Entry 1UGQ (X-ray diffraction, 2.00 A resolution); this record covers chains A and B.

== Chain A ==
Name: Nitrile Hydratase alpha subunit
Organism: Pseudonocardia thermophila
Notes: EC 4.2.1.84
UniProt: Q7SID2 (NHAA_PSETH); residues 2-204 here correspond to UniProt positions 1-203 (UniProt number = residue number - 1)
Sequence (203 residues; each row starts with the number of its first residue):
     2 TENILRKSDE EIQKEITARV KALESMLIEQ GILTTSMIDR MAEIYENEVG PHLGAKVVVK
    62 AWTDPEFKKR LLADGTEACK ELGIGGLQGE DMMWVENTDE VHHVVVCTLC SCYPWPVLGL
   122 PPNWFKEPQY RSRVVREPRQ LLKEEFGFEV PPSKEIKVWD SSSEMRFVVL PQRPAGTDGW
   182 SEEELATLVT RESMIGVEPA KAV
Disulfides: C108-C113

== Chain B ==
Name: Nitrile Hydratase beta subunit
Organism: Pseudonocardia thermophila
Notes: EC 4.2.1.84
UniProt: Q7SID3 (NHAB_PSETH); numbering as in UniProt (aligned over 1-228)
Sequence (228 residues; each row starts with the number of its first residue):
     1 MNGVYDVGGT DGLGPINRPA DEPVFRAEWE KVAFAMFPAT FRAGFMGLDE FRFGIEQMNP
    61 AEYLESPYYW HWIRTYIHHG VRTGKIDLEE LERRTQYYRE NPDAPLPEHE QKPELIEFVN
   121 QAVYGGLPAS REVDRPPKFK EGDVVRFSTA SPKGHARRAR YVRGKTGTVV KHHGAYIYPD
   181 TAGNGLGECP EHLYTVRFTA QELWGPEGDP NSSVYYDCWE PYIELVDT

== Chain A / chain B interface ==
Pairs across the interface - 188 pairs, chain A then chain B:
  T2(A) - E65(B)
  N4(A) - E65(B)  hydrogen bond
  R7(A) - E65(B)  salt bridge
  Q14(A) - W29(B)  hydrogen bond
  Q14(A) - P67(B)
  E16(A) - R99(B)  salt bridge
  I17(A) - W29(B)  hydrophobic
  I17(A) - P67(B)
  I17(A) - W70(B)  hydrophobic
  T18(A) - W29(B)
  A19(A) - T95(B)
  A19(A) - Y98(B)
  A19(A) - R99(B)
  R20(A) - W70(B)
  R20(A) - T95(B)
  V21(A) - W29(B)  hydrophobic
  V21(A) - V32(B)  hydrophobic
  V21(A) - I73(B)  hydrophobic
  K22(A) - Y98(B)
  K22(A) - P102(B)  hydrogen bond (side chain-backbone)
  K22(A) - D103(B)
  K22(A) - A104(B)  hydrogen bond (side chain-backbone)
  K22(A) - L106(B)
  A23(A) - L91(B)
  A23(A) - R94(B)
  A23(A) - T95(B)
  A23(A) - Y98(B)  hydrophobic
  L24(A) - M36(B)  hydrophobic
  L24(A) - I73(B)  hydrophobic
  L24(A) - Y76(B)  hydrophobic
  L24(A) - I86(B)  hydrophobic
  L24(A) - L91(B)
  E25(A) - V32(B)
  E25(A) - M36(B)
  E25(A) - L106(B)
  S26(A) - R94(B)  hydrogen bond
  S26(A) - Y98(B)
  S26(A) - P107(B)
  M27(A) - D87(B)
  M27(A) - E90(B)
  M27(A) - L91(B)  hydrophobic
  M27(A) - R94(B)
  L28(A) - M36(B)  hydrophobic
  L28(A) - F45(B)  hydrophobic
  L28(A) - I86(B)  hydrophobic
  I29(A) - P107(B)
  I29(A) - H109(B)
  E30(A) - R94(B)  salt bridge
  E30(A) - P107(B)
  Q31(A) - F45(B)
  Q31(A) - K85(B)  hydrogen bond (side chain-backbone)
  Q31(A) - I86(B)
  G32(A) - K112(B)  hydrogen bond (backbone-side chain)
  I33(A) - A39(B)
  I33(A) - A43(B)  hydrophobic
  I33(A) - F45(B)  hydrophobic
  I33(A) - L115(B)
  L34(A) - M36(B)  hydrophobic
  L34(A) - A39(B)  hydrophobic
  T35(A) - H109(B)
  T35(A) - E110(B)
  T35(A) - Q111(B)
  T35(A) - L115(B)
  T36(A) - H109(B)  hydrogen bond (backbone-side chain)
  T36(A) - Q111(B)  hydrogen bond
  S37(A) - Q111(B)  hydrogen bond
  S37(A) - I116(B)
  M38(A) - A39(B)  hydrophobic
  M38(A) - L115(B)
  M38(A) - I116(B)
  M38(A) - V119(B)  hydrophobic
  I39(A) - A35(B)  hydrophobic
  R41(A) - V119(B)
  R41(A) - N120(B)  hydrogen bond
  M42(A) - F34(B)  hydrophobic
  M42(A) - P38(B)  hydrophobic
  M42(A) - V119(B)  hydrophobic
  M42(A) - V123(B)  hydrophobic
  A43(A) - F25(B)  hydrophobic
  I45(A) - V119(B)  hydrophobic
  I45(A) - V123(B)  hydrophobic
  I45(A) - Y124(B)
  Y46(A) - V24(B)
  Y46(A) - F34(B)  hydrophobic
  Y46(A) - V123(B)
  E47(A) - F25(B)
  E47(A) - K31(B)  salt bridge
  E49(A) - Y124(B)  hydrogen bond
  G86(A) - V123(B)
  G87(A) - V123(B)
  G87(A) - Y124(B)
  G87(A) - G126(B)
  L88(A) - A122(B)
  L88(A) - V123(B)  hydrogen bond (backbone-backbone)
  L88(A) - G126(B)
  L88(A) - L127(B)  hydrophobic
  Q89(A) - L48(B)
  E91(A) - G126(B)
  E91(A) - L127(B)  hydrogen bond (side chain-backbone)
  E91(A) - P128(B)
  D92(A) - Y176(B)  hydrogen bond
  M94(A) - H173(B)
  T109(A) - Y5(B)
  T109(A) - V7(B)
  T109(A) - G8(B)
  L110(A) - Y5(B)
  L110(A) - D6(B)
  L110(A) - R157(B)
  L110(A) - Y216(B)
  C111(A) - R157(B)  hydrogen bond
  S112(A) - Y68(B)  hydrogen bond
  W116(A) - F34(B)  hydrophobic
  L121(A) - V24(B)  hydrophobic
  L121(A) - F25(B)  hydrophobic
  L121(A) - F34(B)  hydrophobic
  L121(A) - Y69(B)
  P123(A) - E22(B)
  N124(A) - E22(B)  hydrogen bond (backbone-side chain)
  N124(A) - R26(B)  hydrogen bond
  W125(A) - I16(B)  hydrophobic
  W125(A) - N17(B)
  W125(A) - R18(B)
  K127(A) - Y68(B)
  E128(A) - N17(B)
  P129(A) - L13(B)
  P129(A) - L64(B)  hydrophobic
  Q130(A) - L13(B)  hydrogen bond (side chain-backbone)
  Q130(A) - G14(B)
  Q130(A) - P15(B)
  Q130(A) - I16(B)
  Y131(A) - I16(B)
  R132(A) - Y5(B)  hydrogen bond (side chain-backbone)
  R132(A) - V7(B)
  R132(A) - G8(B)
  R132(A) - Y63(B)  hydrogen bond
  S133(A) - V7(B)
  S133(A) - G8(B)
  S133(A) - G9(B)  hydrogen bond (backbone-backbone)
  S133(A) - T10(B)  hydrogen bond (side chain-backbone)
  S133(A) - L13(B)
  V136(A) - G9(B)
  V136(A) - Y161(B)
  V136(A) - W204(B)  hydrogen bond (backbone-side chain)
  V136(A) - V214(B)
  R137(A) - G9(B)
  R137(A) - D11(B)  salt bridge
  R137(A) - W204(B)
  P139(A) - S212(B)
  R140(A) - D209(B)  salt bridge
  R140(A) - N211(B)  hydrogen bond (side chain-backbone)
  E146(A) - I16(B)
  E146(A) - R18(B)  salt bridge
  F147(A) - R18(B)
  P153(A) - N211(B)  hydrogen bond (backbone-side chain)
  S154(A) - N211(B)  hydrogen bond (backbone-side chain)
  K155(A) - N211(B)  hydrogen bond (backbone-side chain)
  E156(A) - R197(B)  salt bridge
  E156(A) - N211(B)
  E156(A) - S213(B)
  I157(A) - N211(B)  hydrogen bond (backbone-backbone)
  I157(A) - S212(B)  hydrogen bond (backbone-side chain)
  I157(A) - S213(B)  hydrogen bond (backbone-backbone)
  K158(A) - R197(B)
  K158(A) - S213(B)
  K158(A) - Y215(B)  hydrogen bond
  V159(A) - S213(B)  hydrogen bond (backbone-backbone)
  V159(A) - V214(B)
  V159(A) - Y215(B)  hydrogen bond (backbone-backbone)
  W160(A) - Y215(B)  hydrophobic
  D161(A) - Y161(B)  hydrogen bond
  D161(A) - Y215(B)  hydrogen bond (backbone-backbone)
  D161(A) - Y216(B)
  S163(A) - R157(B)  hydrogen bond (backbone-side chain)
  S163(A) - Y216(B)
  S163(A) - D217(B)  hydrogen bond (side chain-backbone)
  S163(A) - W219(B)
  S164(A) - L193(B)
  S164(A) - D217(B)  hydrogen bond
  S164(A) - W219(B)
  E165(A) - L48(B)
  E165(A) - R52(B)  salt bridge
  E165(A) - A129(B)
  M166(A) - H173(B)
  M166(A) - Y176(B)
  M166(A) - D217(B)
  R167(A) - R52(B)
  F168(A) - T195(B)
  F168(A) - D217(B)
Also at the interface, not in a pair above, chain A (87 interface residues in all): I13, V50, C108, C113, L142, S162, R192, E199
Also at the interface, not in a pair above, chain B (95 interface residues in all): D21, A27, T40, W72, R74, I77, F118, G125, A159, K171, E207

== Overview ==
The interface between chain A and chain B involves 87 residues on one side and 95 on the other; the contacts
include 40 hydrogen bonds and 9 salt bridges. Among the polar pairs are R7(A)-E65(B), E16(A)-R99(B) and
E30(A)-R94(B).
Here chain A is Nitrile Hydratase alpha subunit and chain B is Nitrile Hydratase beta subunit, both from
Pseudonocardia thermophila. Entry 1UGQ (Crystal structure of apoenzyme of Co-type nitrile hydratase) was
determined by X-ray diffraction together with 1UGP, 1UGR and 1UGS from the same study.
